7OM8 - chains Y and B of the 3 polymer chains in the assembly; structure by electron microscopy, 10.50 A resolution (very low resolution: no residue pairs are listed; an interface is given only as per-side residue counts).

== Chain Y ==
Molecule: Clathrin heavy chain
From: Sus scrofa
Reference sequence: I3LGD4 (I3LGD4_PIG); numbering as in UniProt (aligned over 1-299)
Chain sequence (299 residues; each row starts with the number of its first residue):
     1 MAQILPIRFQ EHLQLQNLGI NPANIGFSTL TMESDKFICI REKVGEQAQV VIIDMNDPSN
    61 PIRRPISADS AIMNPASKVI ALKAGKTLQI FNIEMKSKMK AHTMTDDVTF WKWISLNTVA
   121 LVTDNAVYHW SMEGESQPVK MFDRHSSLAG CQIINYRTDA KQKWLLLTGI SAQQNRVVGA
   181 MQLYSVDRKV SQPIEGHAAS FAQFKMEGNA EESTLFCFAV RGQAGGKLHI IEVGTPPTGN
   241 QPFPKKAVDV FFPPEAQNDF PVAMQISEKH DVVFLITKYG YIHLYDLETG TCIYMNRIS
Unresolved in the structure: 1-142

== Chain B ==
Molecule: AP-2 complex subunit beta
From: Homo sapiens
Reference sequence: P63010 (AP2B1_HUMAN), isoform P63010-2; residues 705-937 here correspond to UniProt positions 719-951 (UniProt number = residue number + 14)
Chain sequence (233 residues; each row starts with the number of its first residue):
   705 GGYVAPKAVW LPAVKAKGLE ISGTFTHRQG HIYMEMNFTN KALQHMTDFA IQFNKNSFGV
   765 IPSTPLAIHT PLMPNQSIDV SLPLNTLGPV MKMEPLNNLQ VAVKNNIDVF YFSCLIPLNV
   825 LFVEDGKMER QVFLATWKDI PNENELQFQI KECHLNADTV SSKLQNNNVY TIAKRNVEGQ
   885 DMLYQSLKLT NGIWILAELR IQPGNPNYTL SLKCRAPEVS QYIYQVYDSI LKN

== How chain Y and chain B interact ==
At this resolution (10 A) residue pairs are not listed: 11 residues of chain Y and 13 of chain B lie at the interface.
Interface features reported in the paper:
  - interface residues, chain Y: Lys161(Y) (from molecular simulation)
  - hot spots on chain Y (mutagenesis) - W164A, T235A: decreased binding to AP-2 complex subunit beta (chain B) (from molecular simulation)
  - hot spots on chain B (mutagenesis) - K759A, Q804A, D812A, Y815A (14 kJ mol-1), E847A, R904A: decreased binding to Clathrin heavy chain (chain Y) (from molecular simulation)

== In short ==
11 residues of chain Y and 13 residues of chain B are in contact. The paper reports that K759A, Q804A and
D812A of chain B, among others, reduce binding to Clathrin heavy chain (chain Y); the interface residue
Lys161(Y); 8 substitutions were tested in all.
Chain Y is Clathrin heavy chain (Sus scrofa) and chain B is AP-2 complex subunit beta (Homo sapiens); the
structure, Beta2 appendage domain of AP2 bound to terminal domains beneath the hub of the 28 triskelia ...,
was determined by electron microscopy.
